2XQQ - chains A and E of the 4 polymer chains in the assembly; structure by X-ray diffraction, 1.31 A resolution.

Chain A:
Protein: Dynein light chain 2, cytoplasmic
Source organism: Homo sapiens
UniProt: Q96FJ2 (DYL2_HUMAN); residues 1-89 here = UniProt positions 1-89
Sequence (89 residues; numbered 1 to 89; the number before each row is that of its first residue):
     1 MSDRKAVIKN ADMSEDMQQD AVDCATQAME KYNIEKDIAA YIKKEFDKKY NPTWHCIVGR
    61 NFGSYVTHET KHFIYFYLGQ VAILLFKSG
Not modelled in the structure: 1-2
UniProt features mapped onto this chain:
  - site: Tyr41 (Interaction with myosin V motor complex)

Chain E:
Protein: Sac-arg-gly-thr-gln-thr-glu
Sequence (7 residues; numbered 1 to 7; the number before each row is that of its first residue):
     1 SRGTQTE
Modified / non-standard residues: Ser1 (n-acetyl-serine; SAC)

Interface between chain A and chain E:
Contacting residue pairs (27; chain A residue first):
  Lys9(A) - Glu7(E)  salt bridge
  Asn10(A) - Arg2(E)
  Asp12(A) - Arg2(E)
  Arg60(A) - Thr6(E)
  Asn61(A) - Thr6(E)
  Phe62(A) - Gln5(E)
  Phe62(A) - Thr6(E)  hydrogen bond (backbone-side chain)
  Gly63(A) - Thr4(E)
  Gly63(A) - Gln5(E)
  Ser64(A) - Gly3(E)
  Ser64(A) - Thr4(E)  hydrogen bond
  Tyr65(A) - Ser1(E)
  Tyr65(A) - Arg2(E)
  Tyr65(A) - Gly3(E)
  Val66(A) - Ser1(E)
  Val66(A) - Arg2(E)  hydrogen bond (backbone-backbone)
  Thr67(A) - Ser1(E)
  His68(A) - Ser1(E)
  His68(A) - Arg2(E)
  Phe73(A) - Arg2(E)
  Phe73(A) - Thr4(E)
  Tyr75(A) - Thr4(E)
  Tyr75(A) - Gln5(E)
  Tyr75(A) - Thr6(E)
  Tyr77(A) - Thr6(E)
  Tyr77(A) - Glu7(E)  hydrogen bond (side chain-backbone)
  Ala82(A) - Thr6(E)
Interface residues without a listed pair, chain A (19 interface residues in all): Ala11, Gly59, Leu84
The authors on this interface:
  - specific contacts: Thr67(A)-Ser1(E) (hydrogen bond)
  - interface residues, chain A: Phe62(A), Tyr65(A), Thr67(A), Phe73(A), Tyr75(A), Tyr77(A)

Summary:
Chain A and chain E form an interface of 19 and 7 residues respectively; the contacts include 4 hydrogen bonds
and 1 salt bridge. Among the polar pairs are Lys9(A)-Glu7(E), Phe62(A)-Thr6(E) and Ser64(A)-Thr4(E). The paper
describes a hydrogen bond between Thr67(A) and Ser1(E). The paper reports interface residues Phe62(A),
Tyr65(A) and Thr67(A) among others.
Here chain A is Dynein light chain 2, cytoplasmic (Homo sapiens) and chain E is Sac-arg-gly-thr-gln-thr-glu.
Entry 2XQQ (Human dynein light chain (DYNLL2) in complex with an in vitro evolved peptide (Ac-SRGTQTE)) was
determined by X-ray diffraction (same publication as 3P8M).
